PDB entry 2Z5K | X-ray diffraction, 2.60 A resolution | chains A and B

== Chain A ==
Molecule: Transportin-1
Organism: Homo sapiens
UniProtKB: Q92973 (TNPO1_HUMAN); residue numbers follow UniProt; this construct covers 1-890
Chain sequence (890 residues; numbered 1 to 890; the number before each row is that of its first residue):
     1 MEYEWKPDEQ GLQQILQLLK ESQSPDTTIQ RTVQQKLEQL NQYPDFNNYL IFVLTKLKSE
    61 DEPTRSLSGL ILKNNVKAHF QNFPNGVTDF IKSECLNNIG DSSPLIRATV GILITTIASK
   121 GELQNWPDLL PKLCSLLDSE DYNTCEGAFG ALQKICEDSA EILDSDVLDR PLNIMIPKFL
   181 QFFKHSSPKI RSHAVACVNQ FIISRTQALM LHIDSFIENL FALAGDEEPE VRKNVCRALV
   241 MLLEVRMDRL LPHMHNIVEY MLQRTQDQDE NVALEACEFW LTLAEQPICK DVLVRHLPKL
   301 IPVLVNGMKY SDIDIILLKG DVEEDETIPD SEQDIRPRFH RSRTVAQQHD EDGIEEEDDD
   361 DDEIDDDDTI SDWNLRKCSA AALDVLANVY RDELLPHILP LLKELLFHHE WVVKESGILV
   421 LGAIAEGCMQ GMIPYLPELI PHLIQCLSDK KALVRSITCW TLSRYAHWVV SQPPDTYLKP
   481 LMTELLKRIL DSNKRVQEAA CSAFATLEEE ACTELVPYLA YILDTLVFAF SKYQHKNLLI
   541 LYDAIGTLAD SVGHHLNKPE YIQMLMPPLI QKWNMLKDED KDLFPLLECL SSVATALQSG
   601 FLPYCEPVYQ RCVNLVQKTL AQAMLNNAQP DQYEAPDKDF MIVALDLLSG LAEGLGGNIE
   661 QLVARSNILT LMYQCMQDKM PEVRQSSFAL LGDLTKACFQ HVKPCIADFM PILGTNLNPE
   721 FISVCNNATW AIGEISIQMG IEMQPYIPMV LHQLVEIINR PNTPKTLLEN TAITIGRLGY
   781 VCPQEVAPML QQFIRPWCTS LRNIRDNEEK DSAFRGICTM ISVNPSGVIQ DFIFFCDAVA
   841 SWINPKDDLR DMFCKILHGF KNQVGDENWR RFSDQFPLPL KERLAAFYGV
Disordered / not traced: 1-4, 320-365
UniProt features mapped onto this chain:
  - site: W468 (Important for interaction with cargo nuclear localization signals)
  - mutagenesis: W468 (W468A: Abolishes interaction with the ADAR nuclear localization signal. Abolishes ADAR nuclear import)

== Chain B ==
Molecule: Nuclear RNA export factor 1
Notes: fragment: Nuclear export signal
UniProtKB: Q9UBU9 (NXF1_HUMAN); residue numbers follow UniProt; this construct covers 53-82
Chain sequence (30 residues; row label = number of the first residue in the row):
    53 EEDDGDVAMS DAQDGPRVRY NPYTTRPNRR
Disordered / not traced: 53-67, 80-82

== Interface between chain A and chain B ==
Residue-residue contacts (29):
  W373(A) - T76(B)
  W373(A) - P79(B)  hydrophobic
  K377(A) - P74(B)
  K377(A) - Y75(B)
  A380(A) - Y75(B)  hydrophobic
  A381(A) - Y75(B)  hydrophobic
  A381(A) - T76(B)
  D384(A) - Y75(B)  hydrogen bond
  D384(A) - T77(B)
  V385(A) - T77(B)
  L419(A) - P74(B)  hydrophobic
  A423(A) - Y75(B)
  W460(A) - Y72(B)
  W460(A) - N73(B)  hydrogen bond
  W460(A) - P74(B)
  W460(A) - Y75(B)  hydrophobic
  R464(A) - Y75(B)
  R495(A) - Y72(B)
  E498(A) - Y72(B)
  S502(A) - R71(B)
  S502(A) - Y72(B)  hydrogen bond (side chain-backbone)
  A505(A) - R71(B)
  T506(A) - R71(B)
  E509(A) - R71(B)  salt bridge
  L539(A) - V70(B)  hydrophobic
  I540(A) - V70(B)
  D543(A) - V70(B)
  D543(A) - R71(B)  salt bridge
  T547(A) - R71(B)  hydrogen bond
Other interface residues (no listed pair), chain A (24 interface residues in all): L281, E285, I457, A499

== In short ==
Chain A and chain B form an interface of 24 and 9 residues respectively; the contacts include 4 hydrogen bonds
and 2 salt bridges. Polar pairs include E509(A)-R71(B), D543(A)-R71(B) and D384(A)-Y75(B). Curated annotation
(UniProt) lists one mutagenesis site on chain A.
Chain A is Transportin-1 (Homo sapiens) and chain B is Nuclear RNA export factor 1; the structure, Complex of
Transportin 1 with TAP NLS, was determined by X-ray diffraction together with 2Z5J, 2Z5M, 2Z5N and 2Z5O from
the same study.
